5FGW - chain A; structure by X-ray diffraction, 1.95 A resolution.

# Chain A
Molecule: Extracellular streptodornase D
From: Streptococcus pyogenes
UniProt: Q675N6 (Q675N6_STRPY); residue numbers follow UniProt; this construct covers 37-294
Sequence (262 residues; row label = number of the first residue in the row):
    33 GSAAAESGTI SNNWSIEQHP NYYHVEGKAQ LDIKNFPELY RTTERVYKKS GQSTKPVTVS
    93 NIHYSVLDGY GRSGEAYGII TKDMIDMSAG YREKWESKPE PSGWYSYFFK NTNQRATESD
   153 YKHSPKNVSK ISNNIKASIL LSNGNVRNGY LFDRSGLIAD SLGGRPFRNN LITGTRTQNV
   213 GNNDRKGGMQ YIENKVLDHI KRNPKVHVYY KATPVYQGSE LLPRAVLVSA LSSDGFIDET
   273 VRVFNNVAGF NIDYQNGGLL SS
Disordered / not traced: 33-45, 171-178
Sequence notes: expression tag (33-36); engineered mutation G188 (His in Q675N6)
Metal / ion sites: Zn2+ site 1: H51, H56; Zn2+ site 2: H95 (shared with 1 residue of chain D); Zn2+ site 3 near E125 (its only coordinating residue here); Zn2+ site 4: N211 (shared with 1 residue of chain B); Zn2+ site 5 near H231 (its only coordinating residue here); Zn2+ site 6 near H239 (its only coordinating residue here); Zn2+ site 7: S294 (shared with 1 residue of chain B)

# Overview
H51 and H56 coordinate Zn2+ site 1.
Chain A is Extracellular streptodornase D (Streptococcus pyogenes); the structure, Structure of Sda1 nuclease
with bound zinc ion, was determined by X-ray diffraction, deposited together with 5FGU.
